PDB entry 3MI0 | X-ray diffraction, 2.20 A resolution | chains N and V of the 28 polymer chains in the assembly

Chain N (and V):
Name: Proteasome subunit beta
Source organism: Mycobacterium tuberculosis
Notes: EC 3.4.25.1; chain V of this document is another copy of the same molecule, construct and numbering; everything in this record applies to it too
UniProtKB: O33245 (PSB_MYCTU); residues 301-534 here correspond to UniProt positions 58-291 (UniProt number = residue number - 243)
Amino-acid sequence (240 residues; numbered 301 to 540; the number before each row is that of its first residue):
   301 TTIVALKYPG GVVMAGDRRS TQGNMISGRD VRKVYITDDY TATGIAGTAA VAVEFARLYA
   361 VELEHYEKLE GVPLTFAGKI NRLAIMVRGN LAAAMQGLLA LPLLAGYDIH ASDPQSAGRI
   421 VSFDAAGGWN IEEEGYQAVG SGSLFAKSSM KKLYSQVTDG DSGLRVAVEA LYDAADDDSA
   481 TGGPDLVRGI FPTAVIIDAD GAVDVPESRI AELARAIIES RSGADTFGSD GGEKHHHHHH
Disordered / not traced: 523-540 (chain V: 540)
Sequence notes: expression tag (535-540)
Ligand contacts:
  - dimethylformamide (DMF), molecule 1: Thr337, Ala360, Val361, Glu364
  - dimethylformamide (DMF), molecule 2: His365, Tyr366, Leu369, Glu370
  - dimethylformamide (DMF), molecule 3: Ala377, Ile380, Asn381, Trp429
  - dimethylformamide (DMF), molecule 4: Ser422, Asn430, Glu432, Gln437
  - dimethylformamide (DMF), molecule 5: Glu432, Glu434, Tyr436, Gln437, Lys447
  - dimethylformamide (DMF), molecule 6: Tyr472, Ala475, Asp476, Gly483, Pro484
  - SA6 ((2R,3S,4R)-2-[(S)-(1S)-cyclohex-2-en-1-yl(hydroxy)methyl]-4-ethyl-3-hydroxy-3-methyl-5-oxopyrrolidine-2-carbaldehyde): Thr301, Arg319, Ser320, Thr321, Val331, Lys333, Ile345, Ala346, Gly347, Ala349, Ala352, Ser441, Ala480
From the paper describing this entry:
  - catalytic residues: Thr301 (citing earlier work)

Interface between chain N and chain V:
Residue-residue contacts (32; chain N residue first):
  Lys307(N) - Asp530(V)  salt bridge
  Lys307(N) - Gly531(V)
  Tyr308(N) - Gly531(V)
  Pro309(N) - Gly531(V)
  Gln415(N) - Gly531(V)
  Ser416(N) - Gly531(V)
  Ser416(N) - Glu533(V)
  Glu432(N) - Asp530(V)
  Glu433(N) - Asp530(V)
  Glu433(N) - His535(V)  salt bridge
  Gly435(N) - Asp530(V)  hydrogen bond (backbone-side chain)
  Leu444(N) - Phe445(V)  hydrophobic
  Phe445(N) - Ser448(V)
  Ser448(N) - Phe445(V)
  Ser448(N) - Ser448(V)
  Ser449(N) - Lys452(V)
  Lys451(N) - Asp473(V)  salt bridge
  Lys451(N) - Asp476(V)  salt bridge
  Lys451(N) - Asp477(V)  salt bridge
  Lys452(N) - Ser449(V)
  Lys452(N) - Lys452(V)
  Lys452(N) - Asp473(V)  salt bridge
  Lys452(N) - Arg521(V)
  Leu453(N) - Lys452(V)
  Tyr454(N) - Ser529(V)
  Tyr454(N) - Gly531(V)  hydrogen bond (side chain-backbone)
  Asp473(N) - Lys451(V)  salt bridge
  Asp473(N) - Lys452(V)  salt bridge
  Asp476(N) - Lys451(V)  salt bridge
  Asp477(N) - Lys451(V)  salt bridge
  Arg521(N) - Lys451(V)
  Arg521(N) - Lys452(V)
Also at the interface, not in a pair above, chain N (24 interface residues in all): Gly310, Asp413, Glu434, Glu469
Also at the interface, not in a pair above, chain V (18 interface residues in all): Leu444, Leu453, Glu469, Gly532

In short:
The interface between chain N and chain V involves 24 residues on one side and 18 on the other, with 2
hydrogen bonds and 10 salt bridges. Polar pairs include Lys307(N)-Asp530(V), Glu433(N)-His535(V) and
Lys451(N)-Asp473(V). Chain N binds 6 copies of dimethylformamide and compound SA6. The paper reports the
catalytic residue Thr301(N).
Chain N and chain V are both Proteasome subunit beta (Mycobacterium tuberculosis); the structure, Crystal
Structure of Mycobacterium Tuberculosis Proteasome at 2.2 A, was determined by X-ray diffraction (same
publication as 3MFE and 3MKA).
